Entry 8D7Z (electron microscopy, 3.10 A resolution); this record covers chains A and B of the 3 polymer chains in the assembly.

# Chain A
Protein: DNA damage-binding protein 1
From: Homo sapiens
UniProt: Q16531 (DDB1_HUMAN); numbering as in UniProt (aligned over 1-1140)
Sequence (1140 residues; row label = number of the first residue in the row):
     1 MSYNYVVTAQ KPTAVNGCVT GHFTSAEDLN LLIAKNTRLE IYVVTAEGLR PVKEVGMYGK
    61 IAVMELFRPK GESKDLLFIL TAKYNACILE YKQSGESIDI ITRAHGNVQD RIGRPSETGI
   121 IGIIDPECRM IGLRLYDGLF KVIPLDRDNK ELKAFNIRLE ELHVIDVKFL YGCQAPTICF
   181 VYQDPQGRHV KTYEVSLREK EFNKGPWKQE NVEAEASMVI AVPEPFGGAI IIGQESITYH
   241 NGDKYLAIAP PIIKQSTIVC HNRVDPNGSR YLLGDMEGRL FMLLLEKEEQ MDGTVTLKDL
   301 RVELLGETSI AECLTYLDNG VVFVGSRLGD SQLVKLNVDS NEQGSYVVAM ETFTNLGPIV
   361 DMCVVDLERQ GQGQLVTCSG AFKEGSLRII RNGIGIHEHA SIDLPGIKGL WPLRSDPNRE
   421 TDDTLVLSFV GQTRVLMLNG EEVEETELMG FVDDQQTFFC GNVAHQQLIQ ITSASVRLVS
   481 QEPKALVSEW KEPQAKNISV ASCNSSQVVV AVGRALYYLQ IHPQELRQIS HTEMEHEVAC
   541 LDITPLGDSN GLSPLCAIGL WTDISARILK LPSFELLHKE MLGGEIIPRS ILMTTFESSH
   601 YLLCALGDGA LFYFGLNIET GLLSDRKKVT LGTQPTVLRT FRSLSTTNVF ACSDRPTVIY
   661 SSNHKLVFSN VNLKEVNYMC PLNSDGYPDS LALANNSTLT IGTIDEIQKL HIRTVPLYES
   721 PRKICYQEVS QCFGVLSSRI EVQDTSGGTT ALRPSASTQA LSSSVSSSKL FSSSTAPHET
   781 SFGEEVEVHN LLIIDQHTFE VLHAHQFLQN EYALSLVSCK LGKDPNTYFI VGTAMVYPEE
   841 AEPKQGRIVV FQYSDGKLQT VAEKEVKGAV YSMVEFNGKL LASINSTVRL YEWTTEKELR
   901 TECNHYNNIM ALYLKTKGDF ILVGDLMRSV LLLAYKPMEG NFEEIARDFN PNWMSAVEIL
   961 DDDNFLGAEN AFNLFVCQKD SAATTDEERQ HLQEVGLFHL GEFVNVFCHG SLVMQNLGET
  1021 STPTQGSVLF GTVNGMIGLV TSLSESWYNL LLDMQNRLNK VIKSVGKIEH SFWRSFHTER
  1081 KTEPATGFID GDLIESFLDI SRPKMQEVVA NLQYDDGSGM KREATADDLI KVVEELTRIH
Disordered / not traced: 772-779
Swiss-Prot annotation at these positions:
  - modified residue: S2 (N-acetylserine), K1067 (N6-acetyllysine), T1125 (Phosphothreonine)
  - cross-link: K1121 (Glycyl lysine isopeptide (Lys-Gly) (interchain with G-Cter in SUMO2))
  - natural variant: D184 to Q186 (deletion: In WHIKERS), R188 (R188Q: In WHIKERS; R188W: In WHIKERS), E213 (E213K: In WHIKERS), F429 (F429V: In WHIKERS)
  - mutagenesis: Y316 to N319 (Impairs interaction with DDA1), E537 (E537A: Slightly impairs interaction with CUL4A), W561 (W561A: Strongly impairs interaction with CUL4A), E840 to E842 (Impairs interaction with AMBRA1, DTL, DET1, DCAF1, DCAF5, DCAF11 and DCAF8), M910 to Y913 (Impairs interaction with AMBRA1, DTL and DCAF5), W953 (W953A: Impairs interaction with AMBRA1, ERCC8, DCAF5 and DCAF11)

# Chain B
Protein: Protein cereblon
From: Homo sapiens
UniProt: Q96SW2 (CRBN_HUMAN); residue numbers follow UniProt; this construct covers 1-442
Sequence (442 residues; numbered 1 to 442; the number before each row is that of its first residue):
     1 MAGEGDQQDA AHNMGNHLPL LPAESEEEDE MEVEDQDSKE AKKPNIINFD TSLPTSHTYL
    61 GADMEEFHGR TLHDDDSCQV IPVLPQVMMI LIPGQTLPLQ LFHPQEVSMV RNLIQKDRTF
   121 AVLAYSNVQE REAQFGTTAE IYAYREEQDF GIEIVKVKAI GRQRFKVLEL RTQSDGIQQA
   181 KVQILPECVL PSTMSAVQLE SLNKCQIFPS KPVSREDQCS YKWWQKYQKR KFHCANLTSW
   241 PRWLYSLYDA ETLMDRIKKQ LREWDENLKD DSLPSNPIDF SYRVAACLPI DDVLRIQLLK
   301 IGSAIQRLRC ELDIMNKCTS LCCKQCQETE ITTKNEIFSL SLCGPMAAYV NPHGYVHETL
   361 TVYKACNLNL IGRPSTEHSW FPGYAWTVAQ CKICASHIGW KFTATKKDMS PQKFWGLTRS
   421 ALLPTIPDTE DEISPDKVIL CL
Disordered / not traced: 1-44, 426-442
Swiss-Prot annotation at these positions:
  - binding site (Zn(2+)): C323, C326, C391, C394
  - binding site ((S)-thalidomide): H378, W380, W386
  - modified residue: S25 (Phosphoserine)
  - natural variant: C391 (C391R: In MRT2)
  - mutagenesis: Y384 (Y384A: Abolishes thalidomide-binding without affecting DCX protein ligase complex activity; when associated with A-386), W386 (W386A: Abolishes thalidomide-binding without affecting DCX protein ligase complex activity; when associated with A-384 ...), R419 to L442 (Fails to rescue increased BK channel activity and decreased probability of neurotransmission in a mouse hippocampal neuron model)
Metal / ion sites: Zn2+: C323, C326, C391, C394
Residues lining bound ligands: Mezigdomide (QFC): F102, I152, V350, N351, P352, H353, H357, E377, H378, S379, W380, W386, W400, F402

# Chain A / chain B interface
Pairs across the interface - 75 pairs, chain A then chain B:
  E117(A) with Q206(B); I207(B)
  T118(A) with N203(B); I207(B)
  I165(A) with K204(B); I207(B), hydrophobic
  D166(A) with K204(B)
  Q183(A) with I207(B)
  R188(A) with I207(B), hydrogen bond (side chain-backbone)
  E215(A) with P209(B); R230(B), salt bridge
  S217(A) with K204(B)
  M218(A) with K204(B)
  Q234(A) with R230(B)
  V259(A) with S201(B); K204(B), hydrogen bond (backbone-side chain)
  M276(A) with L202(B), hydrophobic; H233(B)
  E312(A) with S201(B), hydrogen bond
  R327(A) with L199(B); L237(B)
  P358(A) with L237(B)
  V360(A) with T238(B); S239(B)
  F382(A) with N236(B)
  R722(A) with A235(B); N236(B), hydrogen bond (side chain-backbone); T238(B), hydrogen bond (side chain-backbone); S239(B)
  K723(A) with S239(B)
  Y812(A) with P241(B); W243(B)
  L814(A) with P241(B), hydrophobic; W243(B), hydrophobic
  V836(A) with W243(B)
  P838(A) with Q225(B)
  A841(A) with L247(B); R256(B)
  E842(A) with L247(B); R309(B), salt bridge
  P843(A) with W243(B), hydrophobic
  Y871(A) with W240(B); W243(B), hydrophobic
  M910(A) with L247(B), hydrophobic; Y248(B); R309(B), hydrogen bond
  L912(A) with W240(B); L244(B), hydrophobic; Y248(B)
  Y913(A) with W240(B)
  L926(A) with Y245(B), hydrophobic; Y248(B)
  M927(A) with L190(B), hydrophobic; Y248(B), hydrophobic; I305(B), hydrophobic; Q306(B)
  P951(A) with C188(B), hydrophobic; S303(B); Q306(B)
  N952(A) with L190(B)
  W953(A) with P191(B), hydrogen bond (side chain-backbone); Y248(B), hydrophobic; I305(B), hydrophobic
  N970(A) with P191(B)
  F972(A) with A196(B)
  F1003(A) with T238(B)
  N1005(A) with L237(B), hydrogen bond (side chain-backbone); T238(B); S239(B)
  V1033(A) with V197(B), hydrophobic; L237(B)
  E1079(A) with V189(B); P191(B)
  R1080(A) with C188(B), hydrogen bond; V189(B)
Also at the interface, not in a pair above, chain A (58 interface residues in all): A62, G119, I120, P185, A214, T257, L328, S720, E784, E787, A834, E839, A869, N908, D925, S929
Also at the interface, not in a pair above, chain B (43 interface residues in all): S192, T193, E200, C205, F208, S210, Y221, R242, Q297

# Summary
58 residues of chain A and 43 residues of chain B are in contact, with 9 hydrogen bonds and 2 salt bridges.
Among the polar pairs are E215(A)-R230(B), E842(A)-R309(B) and R188(A)-I207(B). Chain B binds Mezigdomide.
Here chain A is DNA damage-binding protein 1 and chain B is Protein cereblon, both from Homo sapiens. Entry
8D7Z (Cereblon-DDB1 bound to CC-92480 and Ikaros ZF1-2-3) was determined by electron microscopy (same
publication as 8CVP, 8D7U, 8D7V, 8D7W, 8D7X, 8D7Y, 8D80 and 8D81).
